Entry 4DL0 (X-ray diffraction, 2.90 A resolution); this record covers chains I and K of the 3 polymer chains in the assembly.

[Chain I]
Protein: V-type proton ATPase subunit C
Source organism: Saccharomyces cerevisiae
Notes: EC 3.6.3.14; fragment: C subunit head domain
UniProtKB: P31412 (VATC_YEAST); residue numbers follow UniProt; this construct covers 158-277
Amino-acid sequence (130 residues; each row starts with the number of its first residue):
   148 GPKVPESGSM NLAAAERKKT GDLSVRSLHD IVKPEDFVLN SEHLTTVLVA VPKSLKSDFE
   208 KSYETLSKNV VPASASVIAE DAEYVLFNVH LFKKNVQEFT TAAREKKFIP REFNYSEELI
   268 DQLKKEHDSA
Disordered / not traced: 148-152, 274-277
Differences from the reference sequence: expression tag (148-157)
Curated features (UniProtKB/Swiss-Prot):
  - mutagenesis: Phe255 (F255A: Is rapidly degraded and disrupts stable ATPase assembly)

[Chain K]
Protein: V-type proton ATPase subunit G
Source organism: Saccharomyces cerevisiae
Notes: EC 3.6.3.14
UniProtKB: P48836 (VATG_YEAST); residue numbers follow UniProt; this construct covers 1-114
Amino-acid sequence (119 residues; row label = number of the first residue in the row; numbers below 1 keep their minus sign (Gly-4 is residue -4)):
    -4 GPKVPMSQKN GIATLLQAEK EAHEIVSKAR KYRQDKLKQA KTDAAKEIDS YKIQKDKELK
    56 EFEQKNAGGV GELEKKAEAG VQGELAEIKK IAEKKKDDVV KILIETVIKP SAEVHINAL
Disordered / not traced: -4 to 1, 60-67, 107-114
Differences from the reference sequence: expression tag (-4 to 0)
Curated features (UniProtKB/Swiss-Prot):
  - modified residue: Ser2 (N-acetylserine)

[Interface between chain I and chain K]
Pairs across the interface (13):
  Ser188(I) - Glu14(K)  hydrogen bond
  Glu189(I) - Glu14(K)
  His190(I) - Glu14(K)  salt bridge
  Leu191(I) - Leu10(K)  hydrophobic
  Val218(I) - Ile7(K)  hydrophobic
  Val218(I) - Leu10(K)  hydrophobic
  Ala220(I) - Ser2(K)
  Ala220(I) - Gln3(K)  hydrogen bond (backbone-backbone)
  Ser221(I) - Gln3(K)
  Ser223(I) - Gln3(K)
  Asn235(I) - Gln3(K)
  His237(I) - Gln3(K)  hydrogen bond
  His237(I) - Ile7(K)
Interface residues without a listed pair, chain I (11 interface residues in all): Val185
Interface residues without a listed pair, chain K (6 interface residues in all): Leu11

[Summary]
11 residues of chain I and 6 residues of chain K are in contact; the contacts include 3 hydrogen bonds and 1
salt bridge. Polar contacts include His190(I)-Glu14(K), Ser188(I)-Glu14(K) and His237(I)-Gln3(K). Curated
annotation (UniProt) lists one mutagenesis site on chain I.
Here chain I is V-type proton ATPase subunit C and chain K is V-type proton ATPase subunit G, both from
Saccharomyces cerevisiae. Entry 4DL0 (Crystal Structure of the heterotrimeric EGChead Peripheral Stalk Complex
of the Yeast Vacuolar ATPase) was determined by X-ray diffraction together with 4EFA from the same study.
